Entry 1RGQ (X-ray diffraction, 2.90 A resolution); this record covers chains A and D of the 4 polymer chains in the assembly.

== Chain A ==
Molecule: NS3 Protease
Organism: Hepatitis C virus
Notes: EC 3.4.21.98
Reference sequence: P27958 (POLG_HCVH); residues 4-184 here correspond to UniProt positions 1026-1206 (UniProt number = residue number + 1022)
Amino-acid sequence (200 residues; each row starts with the number of its first residue; numbers below 1 keep their minus sign (Met-7 is residue -7)):
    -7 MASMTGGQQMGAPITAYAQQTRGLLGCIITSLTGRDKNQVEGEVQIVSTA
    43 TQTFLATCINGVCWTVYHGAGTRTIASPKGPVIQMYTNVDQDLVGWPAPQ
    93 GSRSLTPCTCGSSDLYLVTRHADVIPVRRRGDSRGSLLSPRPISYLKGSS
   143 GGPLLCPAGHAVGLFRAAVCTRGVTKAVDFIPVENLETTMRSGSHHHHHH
Unresolved in the structure: -7 to 30, 185-192
Construct notes: expression tag (-7 to 3, 185-192); conflict Thr167 (Ala1190 in P27958)
Bound ions: Zn2+: Cys100, Cys102, Cys148

== Chain D ==
Molecule: NS4A peptide
Reference sequence: O39914 (O39914_9HEPC); residues 21-39 here correspond to UniProt positions 6-24 (UniProt number = residue number - 15)
Amino-acid sequence (22 residues; each row starts with the number of its first residue):
    20 KGSVVIVGRIVLSGKPAIIPKK
Unresolved in the structure: 20, 38-41

== Interface between chain A and chain D ==
Pairs across the interface (39):
  Gln31(A) - Lys34(D)
  Val32(A) - Arg28(D)  hydrogen bond (backbone-side chain)
  Val32(A) - Val30(D)  hydrophobic
  Val32(A) - Lys34(D)
  Val32(A) - Ala36(D)  hydrophobic
  Glu33(A) - Val30(D)
  Gly34(A) - Ile29(D)
  Gly34(A) - Val30(D)
  Glu35(A) - Ile29(D)  hydrogen bond (backbone-backbone)
  Glu35(A) - Val30(D)
  Glu35(A) - Leu31(D)  hydrogen bond (side chain-backbone)
  Val36(A) - Arg28(D)
  Val36(A) - Ile29(D)  hydrogen bond (backbone-backbone)
  Gln37(A) - Ile25(D)
  Gln37(A) - Gly27(D)
  Ile38(A) - Ile25(D)
  Ile38(A) - Val26(D)  hydrogen bond (backbone-backbone)
  Ile38(A) - Gly27(D)  hydrogen bond (backbone-backbone)
  Val39(A) - Val23(D)  hydrophobic
  Val39(A) - Val24(D)
  Ser40(A) - Val23(D)
  Ser40(A) - Val24(D)  hydrogen bond (backbone-backbone)
  Ala62(A) - Val23(D)  hydrophobic
  Arg65(A) - Gly21(D)
  Arg65(A) - Val23(D)
  Thr66(A) - Ser22(D)  hydrogen bond
  Thr66(A) - Val23(D)  hydrogen bond (backbone-backbone)
  Ile67(A) - Ser22(D)
  Ile67(A) - Val23(D)
  Ala68(A) - Val23(D)  hydrogen bond (backbone-backbone)
  Ala68(A) - Val24(D)  hydrophobic
  Trp88(A) - Val23(D)  hydrophobic
  Pro91(A) - Ile25(D)  hydrophobic
  Gly93(A) - Arg28(D)
  Leu97(A) - Leu31(D)  hydrophobic
  Val110(A) - Leu31(D)  hydrophobic
  Thr111(A) - Ile29(D)
  Arg112(A) - Ile29(D)
  Leu147(A) - Leu31(D)  hydrophobic
Interface residues without a listed pair, chain A (27 interface residues in all): Thr41, Phe46, Pro73, Ala114
Interface residues without a listed pair, chain D (14 interface residues in all): Ser32

== Overview ==
Chain A and chain D form an interface of 27 and 14 residues respectively, with 10 hydrogen bonds. Polar
contacts include Val32(A)-Arg28(D), Glu35(A)-Leu31(D) and Thr66(A)-Ser22(D). Cys100(A), Cys102(A) and
Cys148(A) coordinate Zn2+.
Chain A is NS3 Protease (Hepatitis C virus) and chain D is NS4A peptide; the structure, M9A HCV Protease
complex with pentapeptide keto-amide inhibitor, was determined by X-ray diffraction.
